7EGQ - chains K and R of the 22 polymer chains in the assembly; structure by electron microscopy, 3.35 A resolution.

== Chain K ==
Molecule: Proofreading exoribonuclease
Organism: Severe acute respiratory syndrome coronavirus 2
Notes: EC 3.1.13.-
Reference sequence: P0DTD1 (R1AB_SARS2); residues 1-527 here correspond to UniProt positions 5926-6452 (UniProt number = residue number + 5925)
Amino-acid sequence (527 residues; each row starts with the number of its first residue):
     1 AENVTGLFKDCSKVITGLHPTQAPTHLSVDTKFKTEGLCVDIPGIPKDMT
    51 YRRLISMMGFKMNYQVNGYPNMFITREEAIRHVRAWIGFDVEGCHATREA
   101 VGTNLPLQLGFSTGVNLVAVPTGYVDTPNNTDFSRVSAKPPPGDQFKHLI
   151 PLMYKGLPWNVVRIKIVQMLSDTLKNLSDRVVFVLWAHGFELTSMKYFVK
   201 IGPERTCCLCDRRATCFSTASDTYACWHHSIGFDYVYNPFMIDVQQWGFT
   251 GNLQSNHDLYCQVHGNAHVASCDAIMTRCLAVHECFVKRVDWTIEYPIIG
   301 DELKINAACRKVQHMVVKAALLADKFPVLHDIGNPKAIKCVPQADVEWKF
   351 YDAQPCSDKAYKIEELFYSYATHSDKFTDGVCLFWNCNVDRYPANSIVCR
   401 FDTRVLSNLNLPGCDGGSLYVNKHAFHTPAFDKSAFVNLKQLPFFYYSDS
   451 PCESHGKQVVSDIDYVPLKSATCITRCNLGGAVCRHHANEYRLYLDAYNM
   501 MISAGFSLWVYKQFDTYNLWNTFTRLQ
Not modelled in the structure: 1-2, 526-527
UniProt features mapped onto this chain:
  - region: Cys-414 to Thr-428 (GpppA-binding)
  - active site: Asp-90, Glu-92, Glu-191, His-268, Asp-273
  - binding site (Mg(2+)): Asp-90, Glu-92, Glu-191, His-268, Asp-273
  - binding site (Zn(2+)): Cys-207, Cys-210, Cys-226, His-229, His-257, Cys-261, His-264, Cys-279, Cys-452, Cys-477, Cys-484, His-487
  - binding site (S-adenosyl-L-methionine): Asp-331 to Ala-337
  - site: Gln-527 (Cleavage)
Metal / ion sites: Mg2+ site 1: Asp-90, Asp-273; Zn2+ site 1: Cys-207, Cys-210, Cys-226, His-229; Zn2+ site 2: His-257, Cys-261, His-264, Cys-279; Mg2+ site 2 near Val-269 (its only coordinating residue here); Zn2+ site 3: Cys-452, Cys-484, His-487
From the paper describing this entry:
  - catalytic residues: Asp-90, Glu-92, Glu-191, His-268, Asp-273
  - conformationally variable residues (order/disorder transition): Ser-454 to Asp-464
  - Zn2+ coordination: Cys-452, His-487

== Chain R ==
Molecule: Helicase
Organism: Severe acute respiratory syndrome coronavirus 2
Notes: EC 3.6.4.12, 3.6.4.13
Reference sequence: P0DTD1 (R1AB_SARS2); residues 1-601 here correspond to UniProt positions 5325-5925 (UniProt number = residue number + 5324)
Amino-acid sequence (601 residues; numbered 1 to 601; the number before each row is that of its first residue):
     1 AVGACVLCNSQTSLRCGACIRRPFLCCKCCYDHVISTSHKLVLSVNPYVC
    51 NAPGCDVTDVTQLYLGGMSYYCKSHKPPISFPLCANGQVFGLYKNTCVGS
   101 DNVTDFNAIATCDWTNAGDYILANTCTERLKLFAAETLKATEETFKLSYG
   151 IATVREVLSDRELHLSWEVGKPRPPLNRNYVFTGYRVTKNSKVQIGEYTF
   201 EKGDYGDAVVYRGTTTYKLNVGDYFVLTSHTVMPLSAPTLVPQEHYVRIT
   251 GLYPTLNISDEFSSNVANYQKVGMQKYSTLQGPPGTGKSHFAIGLALYYP
   301 SARIVYTACSHAAVDALCEKALKYLPIDKCSRIIPARARVECFDKFKVNS
   351 TLEQYVFCTVNALPETTADIVVFDEISMATNYDLSVVNARLRAKHYVYIG
   401 DPAQLPAPRTLLTKGTLEPEYFNSVCRLMKTIGPDMFLGTCRRCPAEIVD
   451 TVSALVYDNKLKAHKDKSAQCFKMFYKGVITHDVSSAINRPQIGVVREFL
   501 TRNPAWRKAVFISPYNSQNAVASKILGLPTQTVDSSQGSEYDYVIFTQTT
   551 ETAHSCNVNRFNVAITRAKVGILCIMSDRDLYDKLQFTSLEIPRRNVATL
   601 Q
Not modelled in the structure: 1, 337-339, 593-601
UniProt features mapped onto this chain:
  - binding site (Zn(2+)): Cys-5, Cys-8, Cys-16, Cys-19, Cys-26, Cys-29, His-33, His-39, Cys-50, Cys-55, Cys-72, His-75
  - binding site (a ribonucleoside 5'-triphosphate): Gly-282 to Ser-289
  - site: Gln-601 (Cleavage)
Metal / ion sites: Zn2+ site 1: Cys-5, Cys-8, Cys-26, Cys-29; Zn2+ site 2: Cys-16, Cys-19, His-33, His-39; Zn2+ site 3: Cys-50, Cys-55, Cys-72, His-75

== Chain K / chain R interface ==
Pairs across the interface (10):
  Tyr-465(K) / Phe-81(R)  hydrophobic
  Tyr-465(K) / Phe-90(R)
  Val-466(K) / Phe-90(R)
  Val-466(K) / Gly-91(R)
  Val-466(K) / Lys-94(R)
  Pro-467(K) / Phe-90(R)  hydrophobic
  Pro-467(K) / Gly-91(R)
  Pro-467(K) / Leu-92(R)
  Leu-479(K) / Gly-67(R)
  Arg-485(K) / Asn-95(R)
Also at the interface, not in a pair above, chain K (7 interface residues in all): Ser-461, Gly-480
Also at the interface, not in a pair above, chain R (8 interface residues in all): Ser-80

== Summary ==
Chain K and chain R form an interface of 7 and 8 residues respectively. From UniProt: 5 active-site residues,
5 Mg2+-binding residues, 12 Zn2+-binding residues and 7 S-adenosyl-L-methionine-binding residues on chain K.
The paper reports catalytic residues Asp-90(K), Glu-92(K) and Glu-191(K) among others; Zn2+ coordination by
Cys-452(K) and His-487(K).
Here chain K is Proofreading exoribonuclease and chain R is Helicase, both from Severe acute respiratory
syndrome coronavirus 2. Entry 7EGQ (Co-transcriptional capping machineries in SARS-CoV-2 RTC: Coupling of
N7-methyltransferase and 3'-5' exoribonuclease with polymerase reveals mechanisms ...) was determined by
electron microscopy (same publication as 7EIZ).
